2R9Q - chains B and C of the 6 polymer chains in the assembly; structure by X-ray diffraction, 2.20 A resolution.

== Chain B (and C) ==
Molecule: 2'-deoxycytidine 5'-triphosphate deaminase
Source organism: Agrobacterium tumefaciens str
Notes: chain C of this document is another copy of the same molecule, construct and numbering; everything in this record applies to it too
Reference sequence: Q8UI65 (Q8UI65_AGRT5); residues 2-371 here correspond to UniProt positions 1-370 (UniProt number = residue number - 1)
Chain sequence (370 residues; row label = number of the first residue in the row):
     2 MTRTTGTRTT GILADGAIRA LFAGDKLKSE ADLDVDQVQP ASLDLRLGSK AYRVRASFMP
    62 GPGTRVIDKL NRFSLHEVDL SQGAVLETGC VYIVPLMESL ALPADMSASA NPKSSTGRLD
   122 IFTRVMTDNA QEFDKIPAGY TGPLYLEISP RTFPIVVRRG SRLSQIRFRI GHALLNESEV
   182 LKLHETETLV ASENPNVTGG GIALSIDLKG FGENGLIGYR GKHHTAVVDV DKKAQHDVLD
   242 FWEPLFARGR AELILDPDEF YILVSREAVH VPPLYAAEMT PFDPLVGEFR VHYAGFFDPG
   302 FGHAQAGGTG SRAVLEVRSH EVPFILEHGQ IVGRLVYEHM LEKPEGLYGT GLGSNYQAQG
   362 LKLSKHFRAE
Unresolved in the structure: 2-8, 75, 200-201, 307, 355-371 (chain C: 2-8, 74-75, 194, 200-201, 307-308, 347-371)

== How chain B and chain C interact ==
Contacting residue pairs - 6 pairs, chain B then chain C:
  Arg221(B) with Glu244(C), salt bridge
  His225(B) with Asp257(C), salt bridge; Pro324(C)
  Leu240(B) with Arg249(C)
  Asp257(B) with His225(C), salt bridge
  Pro324(B) with His225(C)
Other interface residues (no listed pair), chain B (8 interface residues in all): His224, Glu244, Pro258
Other interface residues (no listed pair), chain C (7 interface residues in all): Arg221, Pro258

== Summary ==
The interface between chain B and chain C involves 8 residues on one side and 7 on the other, with 3 salt
bridges. Polar contacts include Arg221(B)-Glu244(C) and His225(B)-Asp257(C).
Both chains are 2'-deoxycytidine 5'-triphosphate deaminase (Agrobacterium tumefaciens str). Entry 2R9Q
(Crystal structure of 2'-deoxycytidine 5'-triphosphate deaminase from Agrobacterium tumefaciens) was
determined by X-ray diffraction.
